6MJB - chains A and B of the 3 polymer chains in the assembly; structure by X-ray diffraction, 2.27 A resolution.

# Chain A (and B)
Molecule: Monopolin complex subunit CSM1
From: Candida glabrata
Notes: engineered mutation(s): N-terminal tag scar SNA; chain B of this document is another copy of the same molecule, construct and numbering; everything in this record applies to it too
UniProtKB: A0A0W0CH22 (A0A0W0CH22_CANGB); residues 69-181 here = UniProt positions 69-181
Amino-acid sequence (116 residues; row label = number of the first residue in the row):
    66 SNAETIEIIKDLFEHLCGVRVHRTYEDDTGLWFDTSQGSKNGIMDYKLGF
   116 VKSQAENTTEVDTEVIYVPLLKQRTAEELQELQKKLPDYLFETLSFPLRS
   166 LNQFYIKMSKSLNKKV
Unresolved in the structure: 66-68, 119-125, 180-181 (chain B: 66, 180-181)
Differences from the reference sequence: expression tag (66-68)

# How chain A and chain B interact
Contacting residue pairs - 41 pairs, chain A then chain B:
  E69(A) with I71(B); K75(B), salt bridge; T89(B), hydrogen bond
  T70(A) with I71(B)
  I71(A) with I71(B); I74(B), hydrophobic
  I73(A) with F98(B), hydrophobic
  I74(A) with I74(B), hydrophobic; K75(B); F78(B), hydrophobic
  L77(A) with V86(B), hydrophobic; F98(B), hydrophobic; F115(B), hydrophobic
  F78(A) with F78(B), hydrophobic; V84(B), hydrophobic; V86(B), hydrophobic
  H80(A) with L163(B); L166(B); N167(B), hydrogen bond (backbone-backbone)
  L81(A) with L166(B), hydrophobic; N167(B), hydrogen bond (backbone-side chain); Y170(B)
  C82(A) with C82(B), disulfide; N167(B); Y170(B), hydrophobic
  G83(A) with N167(B)
  V84(A) with F78(B), hydrophobic; L81(B), hydrophobic
  V86(A) with F78(B), hydrophobic
  F98(A) with I73(B), hydrophobic; L77(B), hydrophobic
  F115(A) with L77(B), hydrophobic
  L163(A) with H80(B)
  L166(A) with H80(B); L81(B), hydrophobic
  N167(A) with H80(B), hydrogen bond (backbone-backbone); L81(B), hydrogen bond (side chain-backbone); C82(B)
  Y170(A) with L81(B); Y170(B)
  I171(A) with N178(B)
Interface residues without a listed pair, chain A (27 interface residues in all): K75, L96, Y111, L113, F169, K175, N178
Interface residues without a listed pair, chain B (27 interface residues in all): T70, G83, S104, L113, F169, I171, S174, K175
Disulfides between the chains: C82(A)-C82(B)

# Overview
The chain A/chain B interface involves 27 residues from each chain; the contacts include 1 disulfide bond, 5
hydrogen bonds and 1 salt bridge. Among the polar pairs are E69(A)-K75(B), E69(A)-T89(B) and L81(A)-N167(B).
Both chains are Monopolin complex subunit CSM1 (Candida glabrata). Entry 6MJB (Structure of Candida glabrata
Csm1:Dsn1(14-72) complex) was determined by X-ray diffraction, deposited together with 6MJ8, 6MJC and 6MJE.
